PDB entry 5X8T | electron microscopy, 3.30 A resolution | chains T and A of the 32 polymer chains in the assembly

# Chain T
Name: 50S ribosomal protein L22, chloroplastic
Organism: Spinacia oleracea
UniProtKB: P09594 (RK22_SPIOL); residues 1-199 here = UniProt positions 1-199
Amino-acid sequence (199 residues; row label = number of the first residue in the row):
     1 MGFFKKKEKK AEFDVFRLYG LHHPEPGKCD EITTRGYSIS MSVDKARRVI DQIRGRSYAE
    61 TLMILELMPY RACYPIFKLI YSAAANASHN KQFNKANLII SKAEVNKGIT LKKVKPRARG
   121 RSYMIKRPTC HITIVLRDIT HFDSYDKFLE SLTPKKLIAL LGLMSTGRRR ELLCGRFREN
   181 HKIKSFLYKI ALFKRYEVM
Unresolved in the structure: 1-25, 170-199

# Chain A
Molecule: 23S rRNA
Organism: Spinacia oleracea
Sequence (2810 nucleotides; each row starts with the number of its first residue):
     1 UUCAAACGAG GAAAGGCUUA CGGUGGAUAC CUAGGCACCC AGAGACGAGG AAGGGCGUAU
    61 UAAUCGACGA AAUGCUUCGG GGAGUUGAAA AUAAGCAGAG AUCCGGAGAU UCCCGAAUAG
   121 GUCAACCUUU CGAACUUCUG CUGAAUCCAU GGGCAGGCAA GAGACAACCU GGCGAACUGA
   181 AACAUCUUAG UAGCCAGAGG AAAAGAAAGC AAAAGCGAUU CCCGUAGUAG CGGCGAGCGA
   241 AAUGGGAGCA GCCUAAACCG UGAAAACGGG GUUGUGGGAG AGCAAUACAA GCGUCGUGCU
   301 GCUAGGCGAA UCAGUGGAGU GCGGAACCCU AGAUGGUGAA AGUCCAGUAG CCGAAAGCAU
   361 CACUAGCUUA UGCUCUGACC CGAGUAGCAU GGGGCACGUG GAAUCCCGUG UGAAUCAGCA
   421 AGGACCACCU UGCAAGGCUA AAUACUCCUG GGUGACCGAU AGCGAAGUAG UACCGUGAGG
   481 GAAGGGUGAA AAGAACCCCC AUCGGGGAGU GAAAUAGAAC AUGAAACCGU AAGCUCUCAA
   541 GCAGUGGGAG GGGGACCAGA CCCUGACCGC GUGCCUGUUG AAGAAUGAGC CGGCGACUCA
   601 UAGGCAGUGG CUUGGUUAAG GGAACCCACC GGAGCCGUAG CGAAAGCGAG UCUUCAUAGG
   661 GCAAUUGUCA CUGCUUAUGG ACCCGAACCU GGGUGAUCUA UCCAUGACCA GGAUGAAGCU
   721 UGGGUGAAAC UAAGUGGAGG UCCGAACCGA CUGAUGUUGA AGAAUCAGCG GAUGAGUUGU
   781 GGUUAGGGGU GAAAUGCCAC UCGAACCCAG AGCUAGCUGG UUCUCCCCGA AAUGCGUUGA
   841 GGCGCAGCAG UUGACUGGAC AUCUAGGGGU AAAGCACUGU UUCGGUGCGG GCCGCGAGAG
   901 CGGUACCAAA UCGAGGCAAA CUCUGAAUAC UAGAUAUGAC CUCCAAAUAA CAGGGGUCAA
   961 GGUCGGCCAG UGAGACGAUG GGGGAUAAGC UUCAUCGUCG AGAGGGAAAC AGCCCGGAUC
  1021 ACCAGCUAAG GCCCCUAAAU GACCGCUCAG UGAUAAAGGA GGUAGGGGUG CAGAGACAGC
  1081 CAGGAGGUUU GCCUAGAAGC AGCCACCCUU GAAAGAGUGC GUAAUAGCUC ACUGAUCGAG
  1141 CGCUCUUGCG CCGAAGAUGA ACGGGGCUAA GCGGUCUGCC GAAGCUGUGG GAUGUAAAAA
  1201 AACAUCGGUA GGGGAGCGUU CCGUGUUAGG GAGAAACGCG UGCGUGAGCC GCGUUGGACG
  1261 AAGCGGAAGC GAGAAUGUCG GCUUGAGUAA CGCAAACAUU GGUGAGAAUC CAAUGCCCCG
  1321 AAAACCUAAG GGUUCCUCCG CAAGGUUCGU CCACGGAGGG UGAGUCAGGG CCUAAGAUCA
  1381 GGCCGAAAGG CGUAGUCGAU GGACAACAGG UGAAUAUUCC UGUACUACCC CUUGUUGGUC
  1441 CCGAGGGACG GAGGAGGCUA GGUUAGCCGA AAGAUGGUUA UCGGUUCAAG GACGCAAGGU
  1501 GACCCUGUUU UUCAGGGUAA GAAGGGGUAG AGAAAAUGCC UCGAGCCAAU GUUCGAGUAC
  1561 CAGGCGCUAC GGCGCUGAAG UAACCGAUGC CAUACUCCCA GGAAAAGCUC GAACGACCUU
  1621 CAACAAAAGG GUACCUGUAC CCGAAACCGA CACAGGUAGG UAGGUAGAGA AUACCUAGGG
  1681 GCGCGAGACA ACUCUCUCUA AGGAACUCGG CAAAAUAGCC CCGUAACUUC GGGAGAAGGG
  1741 GUGCCCCCUC ACAAAGGGGG UCGAAGUGAC CAGGCCCGGG CGACUGUUUA CCAAAAACAC
  1801 AGGUCUCCGC AAAGUCGUAA GACCAUGUAU GGGGGCUGAC GCCUGCCCAG UGCCGGAAGG
  1861 UCAAGGAAGU UGGUGACCUG AUGACAGGGG AGCCGGCGAC CGAAGCCCCG GUGAACGGCG
  1921 GCCGUAACUA UAACGGUCCU AAGGUAGCGA AAUUCCUUGU CGGGUAAGUU CCGACCCGCA
  1981 CGAAAGGCGU AACGAUCUGG GCACUGUCUC GGAGAGAGGC UCGGUGAAAU AGACAUGUCU
  2041 GUGAAGAUGC GGACUACCUG CACCUGGACA GAAAGACCCU AUGAAGCUUU ACUGUUCCCU
  2101 GGGAUUGGCU UUGGGCUUUU CCUGCGCAGC UUAGGUGGAA GGCGAAGAAG GCCCCCUUCC
  2161 GGGGGGGCCC GAGCCAUCAG UGAGAUACCA CUCUGGAAGA GCUAGAAUUC UAACCUUGUG
  2221 UCAGGACCUA CGGGCCAAGG GACAUUCUCA GGUAGACAGU UUCUAUGGGG CGUAGGCCUC
  2281 CCAAAAGGUA ACGGAGGCGU GCAAAGGUUU CCUCGGGCCG GACGGAGAUU GGCCCUCGAG
  2341 UGCAAAGGCA GAAGGGAGCU UGACUGCAAG ACCCACCCGU CGAGCAGGGA CGAAAGUCGG
  2401 CCUUAGUGAU CCGACGGUGC CGAGUGGAAG GGCCGUCGCU CAACGGAUAA AAGUUACUCU
  2461 AGGGAUAACA GGCUGAUCUU CCCCAAGAGU UCACAUCGAC GGGAAGGUUU GGCACCUCGA
  2521 UGUCGGCUCU UCGCCACCUG GGGCUGUAGU AUGUUCCAAG GGUUGGGCUG UUCGCCCAUU
  2581 AAAGCGGUAC GUGAGCUGGG UUCAGAACGU CGUGAGACAG UUCGGUCCAU AUCCGGUGUG
  2641 GGCGUUAGAG CAUUGAGAGG ACCUUUCCCU AGUACGAGAG GACCGGGAAG GACGCACCUC
  2701 UGGUGUACCA GUUAUCGUGC CCACGGUAAA CGCUGGGUAG CCAAGUGCGG AGCGGAUAAC
  2761 UGCUGAAAGC AUCUAAGUAG UAAGCCCACC CCAAGAUGAG UGCUCUCCUA
Unresolved in the structure: 1

# Chain T / chain A interface
Residue-residue contacts - 91 pairs, chain T then chain A:
  Thr-33(T) with G506(A), sugar contact
  Thr-34(T) with G505(A), sugar contact
  Arg-35(T) with G505(A), sugar contact; G506(A), phosphate contact
  Gly-36(T) with G504(A), sugar contact
  Tyr-37(T) with C503(A), sugar contact; G504(A), hydrogen bond to the sugar; A519(A), base contact
  Ser-38(T) with A519(A), hydrogen bond to the base
  Ser-40(T) with A1343(A), hydrogen bond to the phosphate
  Ser-42(T) with G1287(A), hydrogen bond to the base
  Asp-44(T) with G1287(A), base contact
  Lys-45(T) with G1287(A), hydrogen bond to the base; G2024(A), phosphate contact; U2025(A), phosphate contact
  Arg-47(T) with C528(A), hydrogen bond to the phosphate; G529(A), salt bridge to the phosphate; U530(A), salt bridge to the phosphate
  Arg-48(T) with G2023(A), salt bridge to the phosphate; G2024(A), salt bridge to the phosphate
  Arg-54(T) with U530(A), hydrogen bond to the phosphate; A531(A), salt bridge to the phosphate
  Pro-69(T) with G2023(A), sugar contact
  Tyr-70(T) with G2023(A), phosphate contact
  Arg-71(T) with C1348(A), salt bridge to the phosphate; G2024(A), sugar contact; U2025(A), salt bridge to the phosphate
  Tyr-74(T) with A1305(A), base contact
  Lys-78(T) with A501(A), base contact; U502(A), hydrogen bond to the base
  Tyr-81(T) with C499(A), phosphate contact; C500(A), hydrogen bond to the phosphate
  Ser-82(T) with C499(A), sugar contact
  Ala-85(T) with C499(A), sugar contact
  Asn-86(T) with G506(A), hydrogen bond to the sugar
  His-89(T) with C498(A), hydrogen bond to the sugar
  Asn-90(T) with G506(A), hydrogen bond to the sugar; G507(A), hydrogen bond to the sugar
  Glu-104(T) with G22(A), base contact; G529(A), hydrogen bond to the base
  Val-105(T) with G529(A), sugar contact
  Asn-106(T) with G22(A), base contact; G23(A), sugar contact
  Lys-107(T) with G23(A), hydrogen bond to the sugar; C527(A), base contact; C528(A), sugar contact; C1282(A), hydrogen bond to the phosphate; U1283(A), salt bridge to the phosphate
  Gly-108(T) with U24(A), sugar contact
  Ile-109(T) with U24(A), phosphate contact; G25(A), phosphate contact; A519(A), base contact
  Thr-110(T) with C1282(A), phosphate contact
  Leu-111(T) with A1343(A), sugar contact
  Lys-113(T) with G1344(A), salt bridge to the phosphate; G1345(A), salt bridge to the phosphate
  Lys-115(T) with G1292(A), base contact; U1346(A), sugar contact
  Pro-116(T) with A1650(A), base contact; C1651(A), sugar contact
  Arg-117(T) with U758(A), sugar contact; G759(A), phosphate contact; A1650(A), hydrogen bond to the base; A2027(A), hydrogen bond to the base
  Ala-118(T) with G759(A), base contact; A761(A), phosphate contact; G762(A), phosphate contact
  Arg-119(T) with G759(A), base contact; G762(A), hydrogen bond to the sugar
  Gly-120(T) with G762(A), base contact; A1650(A), base contact
  Arg-121(T) with U758(A), sugar contact; A1650(A), hydrogen bond to the base; A2028(A), hydrogen bond to the sugar; A2029(A), sugar contact
  Ser-122(T) with A1650(A), hydrogen bond to the base
  Tyr-123(T) with U758(A), hydrogen bond to the sugar; A2027(A), sugar contact; A2028(A), hydrogen bond to the sugar
  Met-124(T) with A2027(A), phosphate contact; A2028(A), phosphate contact
  Ile-125(T) with G2026(A), phosphate contact; A2027(A), phosphate contact
  Lys-126(T) with C1282(A), salt bridge to the phosphate; G2026(A), phosphate contact; A2027(A), hydrogen bond to the phosphate
  Arg-127(T) with G1344(A), phosphate contact; U2025(A), phosphate contact; G2026(A), salt bridge to the phosphate
  Pro-128(T) with G2026(A), phosphate contact
  His-131(T) with G23(A), sugar contact
Also at the interface, not in a pair above, chain T (53 interface residues in all): Met-41, Asp-51, Lys-102, Gly-167, Arg-168
Also at the interface, not in a pair above, chain A (50 interface residues in all): U515, G553, G554, A763, A1289, A1342, G1349

# In short
53 residues of chain T face 50 of chain A across their interface, with 25 hydrogen bonds and 12 salt bridges.
Polar contacts include Ser-38(T)/A519(A), Ser-42(T)/G1287(A) and Lys-45(T)/G1287(A).
Here chain T is 50S ribosomal protein L22, chloroplastic and chain A is 23S rRNA, both from Spinacia oleracea.
Entry 5X8T (Structure of the 50S large subunit of chloroplast ribosome from spinach) was determined by
electron microscopy, deposited together with 5X8P and 5X8R.
